Entry 2UUV (X-ray diffraction, 1.99 A resolution); this record covers chains A and B.

Chain A (and B):
Molecule: Alkyldihydroxyacetonephosphate synthase
Organism: Dictyostelium discoideum
Notes: EC 2.5.1.26; chain B of this document is another copy of the same molecule, construct and numbering; everything in this record applies to it too
Reference sequence: O96759 (ADAS_DICDI); numbering as in UniProt (aligned over 9-587)
Amino-acid sequence (584 residues; numbered 4 to 587; the number before each row is that of its first residue):
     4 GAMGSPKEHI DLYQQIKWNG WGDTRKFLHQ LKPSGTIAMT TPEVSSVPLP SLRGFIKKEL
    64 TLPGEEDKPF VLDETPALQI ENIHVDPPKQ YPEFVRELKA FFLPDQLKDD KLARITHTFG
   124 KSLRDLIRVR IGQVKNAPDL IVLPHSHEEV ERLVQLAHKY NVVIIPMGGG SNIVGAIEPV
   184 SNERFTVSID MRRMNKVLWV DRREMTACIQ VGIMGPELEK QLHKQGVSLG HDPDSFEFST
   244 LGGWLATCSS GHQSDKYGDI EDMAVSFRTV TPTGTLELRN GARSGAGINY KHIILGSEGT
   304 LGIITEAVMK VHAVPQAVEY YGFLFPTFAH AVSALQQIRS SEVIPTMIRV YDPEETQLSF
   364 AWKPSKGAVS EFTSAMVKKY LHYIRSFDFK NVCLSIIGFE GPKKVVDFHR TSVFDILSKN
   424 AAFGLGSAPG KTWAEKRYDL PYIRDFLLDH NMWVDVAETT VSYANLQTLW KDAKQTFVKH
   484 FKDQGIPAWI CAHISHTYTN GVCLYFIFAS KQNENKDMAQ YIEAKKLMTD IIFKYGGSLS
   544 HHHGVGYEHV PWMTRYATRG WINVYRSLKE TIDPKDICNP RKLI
Unresolved in the structure: 4-11, 65-72, 283-289, 368-375, 517-523, 542-561, 585-587 (chain B: 4-11, 65-73, 283-288, 371-376, 517-525, 542-561, 585-587)
Swiss-Prot annotation at these positions:
  - region: His544 to His546 (Important for enzyme activity)
  - active site: Tyr508 (Proton donor/acceptor)
  - binding site (FAD): Pro169 to Asn175, Asp237 to Thr243, Thr250 to His255, Glu301 to Ile307
  - binding site (substrate): Arg447
  - site: Arg352 (Important for enzyme activity)
Residues lining bound ligands:
  - FAD (flavin-adenine dinucleotide): Trp24, Lys124, Ile168, Pro169, Met170, Gly171, Gly172, Gly173, Ser174, Asn175, Ile176, Ala179, Ile180, Met194, Val214, Pro236, Asp237, Ser238, Phe241, Ser242, Thr243, Gly245, Gly246, Trp247, Ala249, Thr250, Ser252, Ser253, His255, Glu301, Gly302, Gly305, Ile306, Ile307, Pro444, Arg447, Asn582
  - hexadecan-1-ol (PL3): Phe58, Leu63, Lys124, Ser125, Leu126, Ile176, Leu361, Leu443, Pro444, Ile446, Arg447, Leu450, Val457, Asp458, Val459, Trp492, Tyr508, Ile510

Chain A / chain B interface:
Contacting residue pairs - 66 pairs, chain A then chain B:
  Arg206(A) - Thr502(B)
  Arg206(A) - Asn503(B)
  Glu207(A) - Thr502(B)
  Glu207(A) - Asn503(B)  hydrogen bond
  Met208(A) - Thr502(B)
  Thr250(A) - Ala289(B)
  Cys251(A) - Ala289(B)
  Lys259(A) - Glu345(B)  salt bridge
  Leu279(A) - Gly563(B)
  Leu279(A) - Trp564(B)  hydrophobic
  Glu280(A) - Arg562(B)  hydrogen bond (backbone-side chain)
  Glu280(A) - Trp564(B)  hydrogen bond (backbone-side chain)
  Leu281(A) - Arg562(B)
  Leu281(A) - Trp564(B)
  Arg282(A) - Arg562(B)
  Gly290(A) - Gly299(B)
  Ile291(A) - His295(B)
  Ile291(A) - Ile296(B)
  Ile291(A) - Leu298(B)
  Ile291(A) - Ser300(B)
  Tyr293(A) - Trp564(B)  hydrophobic
  Tyr293(A) - Tyr568(B)
  His295(A) - Ile291(B)
  His295(A) - His295(B)
  Ile296(A) - Ile291(B)
  Ile296(A) - Val567(B)  hydrophobic
  Ile297(A) - Trp564(B)  hydrophobic
  Leu298(A) - Ile291(B)
  Gly299(A) - Ala289(B)
  Gly299(A) - Gly290(B)
  Gly299(A) - Ile291(B)
  Ser300(A) - Ile291(B)
  Glu301(A) - Ala289(B)
  Lys313(A) - Thr502(B)  hydrogen bond
  Glu345(A) - Lys259(B)  salt bridge
  Glu345(A) - Pro405(B)
  Val346(A) - Val408(B)  hydrophobic
  Pro405(A) - Ser344(B)
  Pro405(A) - Glu345(B)
  Lys407(A) - Phe411(B)
  Phe411(A) - Lys407(B)
  Phe411(A) - Phe411(B)  hydrophobic
  Thr502(A) - Arg206(B)
  Thr502(A) - Glu207(B)
  Thr502(A) - Met208(B)
  Thr502(A) - Lys313(B)  hydrogen bond
  Asn503(A) - Arg206(B)
  Asn503(A) - Glu207(B)  hydrogen bond
  Arg562(A) - Arg282(B)
  Gly563(A) - Leu279(B)
  Trp564(A) - Leu279(B)  hydrophobic
  Trp564(A) - Glu280(B)  hydrogen bond (side chain-backbone)
  Trp564(A) - Leu281(B)
  Trp564(A) - Tyr293(B)  hydrophobic
  Trp564(A) - Ile297(B)  hydrophobic
  Asn566(A) - Thr574(B)
  Val567(A) - Ile296(B)  hydrophobic
  Val567(A) - Leu571(B)  hydrophobic
  Tyr568(A) - Tyr293(B)
  Ser570(A) - Ser570(B)  hydrogen bond
  Ser570(A) - Thr574(B)  hydrogen bond
  Leu571(A) - Val567(B)  hydrophobic
  Leu571(A) - Ser570(B)
  Leu571(A) - Leu571(B)  hydrophobic
  Thr574(A) - Asn566(B)
  Thr574(A) - Ser570(B)  hydrogen bond
Interface residues without a listed pair, chain A (41 interface residues in all): Asn292, Ser344, Val408, Ile575
Interface residues without a listed pair, chain B (39 interface residues in all): Asn292, Val346, Ile575

Overview:
41 residues of chain A face 39 of chain B across their interface, with 10 hydrogen bonds and 2 salt bridges.
Polar contacts include Lys259(A)-Glu345(B), Glu207(A)-Asn503(B) and Glu280(A)-Arg562(B). Ligands of chain A:
flavin-adenine dinucleotide and hexadecan-1-ol.
Chain A and chain B are both Alkyldihydroxyacetonephosphate synthase (Dictyostelium discoideum); the
structure, alkyldihydroxyacetonephosphate synthase in P1, was determined by X-ray diffraction together with
2UUU from the same study.
